Entry 6HW6 (X-ray diffraction, 2.70 A resolution); this record covers chains Q and R of the 28 polymer chains in the assembly.

Chain Q:
Molecule: Proteasome subunit alpha type-4
Source organism: Saccharomyces cerevisiae (strain ATCC 204508 / S288c)
Notes: EC 3.4.25.1
Reference sequence: P40303 (PSA4_YEAST); residues -1 to 252 here correspond to UniProt positions 1-254 (UniProt number = residue number + 2)
Amino-acid sequence (254 residues; row label = number of the first residue in the row; numbers below 1 keep their minus sign (Met-1 is residue -1)):
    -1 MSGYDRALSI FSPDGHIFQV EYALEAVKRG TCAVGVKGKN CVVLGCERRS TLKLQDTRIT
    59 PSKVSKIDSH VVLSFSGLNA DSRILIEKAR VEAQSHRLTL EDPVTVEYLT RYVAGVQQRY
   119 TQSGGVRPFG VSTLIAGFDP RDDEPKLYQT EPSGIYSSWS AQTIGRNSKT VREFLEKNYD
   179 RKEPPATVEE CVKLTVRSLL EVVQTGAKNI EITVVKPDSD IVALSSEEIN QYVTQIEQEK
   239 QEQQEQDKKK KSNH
Disordered / not traced: -1 to 0, 241-252
Curated features (UniProtKB/Swiss-Prot):
  - modified residue: Thr58 (Phosphothreonine)

Chain R:
Molecule: Proteasome subunit alpha type-5
Source organism: Saccharomyces cerevisiae (strain ATCC 204508 / S288c)
Notes: EC 3.4.25.1
Reference sequence: P32379 (PSA5_YEAST); residues -7 to 252 here correspond to UniProt positions 1-260 (UniProt number = residue number + 8)
Amino-acid sequence (260 residues; numbered -7 to 252; the number before each row is that of its first residue; numbers below 1 keep their minus sign (Met-7 is residue -7)):
    -7 MFLTRSEYDR GVSTFSPEGR LFQVEYSLEA IKLGSTAIGI ATKEGVVLGV EKRATSPLLE
    53 SDSIEKIVEI DRHIGCAMSG LTADARSMIE HARTAAVTHN LYYDEDINVE SLTQSVCDLA
   113 LRFGEGASGE ERLMSRPFGV ALLIAGHDAD DGYQLFHAEP SGTFYRYNAK AIGSGSEGAQ
   173 AELLNEWHSS LTLKEAELLV LKILKQVMEE KLDENNAQLS CITKQDGFKI YDNEKTAELI
   233 KELKEKEAAE SPEEADVEMS
Disordered / not traced: -7 to 0, 118-124, 243-252

Chain Q / chain R interface:
Pairs across the interface (65):
  Asp3(Q) with Glu117(R)
  Arg4(Q) with Asp1(R), salt bridge; Glu117(R)
  Ala5(Q) with Val4(R), hydrophobic; Glu117(R); Ser127(R)
  Ser7(Q) with Ser127(R), hydrogen bond (backbone-side chain); Arg128(R)
  Ile8(Q) with Asp1(R); Val4(R), hydrophobic; Gln15(R)
  Phe9(Q) with Gln15(R); Tyr18(R), hydrophobic; Ser19(R); Ala22(R), hydrophobic; Leu73(R), hydrophobic; Arg128(R); Pro129(R); Gly131(R)
  Ser10(Q) with Tyr18(R)
  Pro11(Q) with Tyr18(R), hydrophobic; Glu21(R)
  Asp12(Q) with Glu21(R)
  Gly13(Q) with Tyr18(R); Glu21(R); Ala22(R)
  His14(Q) with Leu25(R)
  Ile15(Q) with Leu73(R), hydrophobic; Arg128(R)
  Lys35(Q) with Glu52(R), salt bridge
  Gln116(Q) with Ala75(R); Asp76(R)
  Thr119(Q) with Arg128(R), hydrogen bond (backbone-side chain)
  Gln120(Q) with Met126(R); Ser127(R), hydrogen bond (backbone-backbone); Arg128(R); Pro129(R); Phe130(R)
  Ser121(Q) with Ser127(R)
  Gly122(Q) with Ser127(R)
  Ser151(Q) with Ala75(R)
  Gly152(Q) with Ala75(R)
  Ile153(Q) with Thr74(R); Ala75(R)
  Ser155(Q) with Leu51(R); Ser55(R)
  Ser156(Q) with Leu51(R); Glu52(R), hydrogen bond (backbone-backbone); Ser55(R), hydrogen bond (backbone-side chain)
  Trp157(Q) with Ser48(R); Leu50(R); Leu51(R); Glu52(R)
  Ser158(Q) with Leu50(R), hydrogen bond (backbone-backbone); Glu52(R), hydrogen bond
  Ala159(Q) with Leu50(R)
  Leu173(Q) with Leu50(R), hydrophobic
  Glu174(Q) with Ser48(R), hydrogen bond; Pro49(R); Leu50(R)
  Tyr177(Q) with Leu50(R), hydrophobic
  Arg179(Q) with Pro49(R), hydrogen bond (side chain-backbone); Leu50(R); Leu51(R), hydrogen bond (side chain-backbone); Glu52(R)
Also at the interface, not in a pair above, chain Q (31 interface residues in all): Arg170
Also at the interface, not in a pair above, chain R (28 interface residues in all): Thr47, Ser53, Ser79

Overview:
The interface between chain Q and chain R involves 31 residues on one side and 28 on the other; the contacts
include 10 hydrogen bonds and 2 salt bridges. Polar contacts include Arg4(Q)-Asp1(R), Lys35(Q)-Glu52(R) and
Ser7(Q)-Ser127(R).
Chain Q is Proteasome subunit alpha type-4 and chain R is Proteasome subunit alpha type-5, both from
Saccharomyces cerevisiae (strain ATCC 204508 / S288c); the structure, Yeast 20S proteasome in complex with 20,
was determined by X-ray diffraction together with 6HTB, 6HTC, 6HTD, 6HTP, 6HTR, 6HUB and 30 further entries
from the same study.
